Entry 2KQS (solution NMR); this record covers chains A and B.

[Chain A]
Molecule: Small ubiquitin-related modifier 1
Organism: Homo sapiens
Reference sequence: P63165 (SUMO1_HUMAN); numbering as in UniProt (aligned over 1-97)
Sequence (99 residues; numbered -1 to 97; the number before each row is that of its first residue; numbers below 1 keep their minus sign (Gly-1 is residue -1)):
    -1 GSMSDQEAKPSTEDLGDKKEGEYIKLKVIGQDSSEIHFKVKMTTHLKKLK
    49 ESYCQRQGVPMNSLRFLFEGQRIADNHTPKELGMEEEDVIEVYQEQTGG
Unresolved in the structure: -1 to 0
Construct notes: expression tag (-1 to 0)
Curated features (UniProtKB/Swiss-Prot):
  - region ((Microbial infection) Interaction with Tula hantavirus): Lys16 to Lys25, Lys37 to Met40
  - site: Phe36 (Interaction with PIAS2)
  - modified residue: Ser2 (N-acetylserine), Ser9 (Phosphoserine), Ser32 (Phosphoserine)
  - cross-link: Lys7 (Glycyl lysine isopeptide (Lys-Gly) (interchain with G-Cter in SUMO1)), Lys16 (Glycyl lysine isopeptide (Lys-Gly) (interchain with G-Cter in SUMO2)), Lys17 (Glycyl lysine isopeptide (Lys-Gly) (interchain with G-Cter in SUMO2)), Lys23 (Glycyl lysine isopeptide (Lys-Gly) (interchain with G-Cter in SUMO2)), Lys25 (Glycyl lysine isopeptide (Lys-Gly) (interchain with G-Cter in SUMO1)), Lys37 (Glycyl lysine isopeptide (Lys-Gly) (interchain with G-Cter in SUMO2)), Lys39 (Glycyl lysine isopeptide (Lys-Gly) (interchain with G-Cter in SUMO2)), Lys45 (Glycyl lysine isopeptide (Lys-Gly) (interchain with G-Cter in SUMO2)), Lys46 (Glycyl lysine isopeptide (Lys-Gly) (interchain with G-Cter in SUMO2)), Gly97 (Glycyl lysine isopeptide (Gly-Lys) (interchain with K-? in acceptor proteins))
  - mutagenesis: Phe36 (F36A: Abolishes binding to PIAS2), Gly97 (G97A: Abolishes sumoylation of ZBED1)

[Chain B]
Molecule: Death domain-associated protein 6
Reference sequence: Q9UER7 (DAXX_HUMAN); numbering as in UniProt (aligned over 721-740)
Sequence (22 residues; each row starts with the number of its first residue):
   719 GSKTSVATQCDPEEIIVLSDSD
Unresolved in the structure: 719-720
Construct notes: expression tag (719-720)
Curated features (UniProtKB/Swiss-Prot):
  - region: Ile733 to Asp740 (Sumo interaction motif (SIM))
  - modified residue (Phosphoserine): Ser737, Ser739
  - mutagenesis: Ile733 to Asp740 (Abolishes sumoylation)

[How chain A and chain B interact]
Pairs across the interface (27; chain A residue first):
  Lys17(A) - Asp738(B)
  Glu18(A) - Asp738(B)
  Glu18(A) - Asp740(B)
  Tyr21(A) - Asp738(B)
  Ser32(A) - Glu731(B)
  Ile34(A) - Ile733(B)
  Phe36(A) - Ile733(B)
  Phe36(A) - Ile734(B)
  Phe36(A) - Val735(B)
  Lys37(A) - Val735(B)
  Lys39(A) - Asp738(B)
  Lys39(A) - Ser739(B)
  Lys39(A) - Asp740(B)
  Thr41(A) - Ser739(B)
  Thr41(A) - Asp740(B)
  Thr42(A) - Ser739(B)
  Lys46(A) - Leu736(B)
  Leu47(A) - Leu736(B)
  Ser50(A) - Ile733(B)
  Ser50(A) - Ile734(B)
  Ser50(A) - Leu736(B)
  Tyr51(A) - Ile733(B)
  Arg54(A) - Glu731(B)
  Arg54(A) - Glu732(B)
  Arg54(A) - Ile733(B)
  Gln55(A) - Glu731(B)
  Gln55(A) - Ile733(B)
Other interface residues (no listed pair), chain A (18 interface residues in all): Val38, His43

[Overview]
Chain A and chain B form an interface of 18 and 9 residues respectively. From UniProt: 2 mutagenesis sites on
chain A; 8 mutagenesis sites on chain B.
Chain A is Small ubiquitin-related modifier 1 (Homo sapiens) and chain B is Death domain-associated protein 6;
the structure, Phosphorylation of SUMO-interacting motif by CK2 enhances Daxx SUMO binding activity, was
determined by solution NMR.
